6TMG - chains J and D of the 48 polymer chains in the assembly; structure by electron microscopy, 2.80 A resolution.

# Chain J
Protein: subunit i/j
Source organism: Toxoplasma gondii (strain ATCC 50853 / GT1)
UniProt: S7UQ82 (S7UQ82_TOXGG); residue numbers follow UniProt; this construct covers 1-229
Amino-acid sequence (229 residues; row label = number of the first residue in the row):
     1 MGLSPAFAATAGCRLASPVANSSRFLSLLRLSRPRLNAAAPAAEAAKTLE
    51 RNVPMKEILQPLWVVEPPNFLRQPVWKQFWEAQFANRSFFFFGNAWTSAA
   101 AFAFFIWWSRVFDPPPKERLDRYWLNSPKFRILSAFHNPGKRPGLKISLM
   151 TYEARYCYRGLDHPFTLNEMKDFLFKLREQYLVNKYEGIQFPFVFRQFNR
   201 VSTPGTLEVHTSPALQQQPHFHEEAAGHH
Not modelled in the structure: 1-46, 223-229

# Chain D
Protein: ATPTG2
Source organism: Toxoplasma gondii (strain ATCC 50853 / GT1)
UniProt: A0A125YV76 (A0A125YV76_TOXGG); residue numbers follow UniProt; this construct covers 1-310
Amino-acid sequence (310 residues; row label = number of the first residue in the row):
     1 MSPVGRLFLGSKLPAQTWQSFRLQPALPQFAQKRFFSGGAAKPSWHVARE
    51 HRFGPTLPDHAYYGEHATYNYFVLFIRGMRPYLEKIFGDCASTIKNAAVA
   101 VYRPVNAFVVKHNPDLRLQFVAFASFIATHMAITKEFNDMYQRLVDITSL
   151 LELQAAQLHASEGFWDSESEQQEARLQRHAEHRNDLETTWEEALREATLA
   201 RNFDVLVSYLNHGTSDGCGEHGACGHSGQNGIPPSVTWNFNAMPYGKENP
   251 DTKTFPIPDHEQPYRAFSLGFTANNLSGNWGDYIDRQDNKNALMRPARMM
   301 FTDVFIPTTK
Not modelled in the structure: 1-41, 214-228
Residues lining bound ligands: 1,2-diacyl-sn-glycero-3-phosphocholine (PC1): Met-79, Tyr-82, Leu-83, Ile-86, Phe-87

# How chain J and chain D interact
Pairs across the interface (66):
  Trp-80(J) / Leu-83(D)  hydrophobic
  Trp-80(J) / Glu-84(D)
  Trp-80(J) / Phe-87(D)  hydrophobic
  Glu-81(J) / Arg-80(D)  salt bridge
  Phe-84(J) / Val-73(D)
  Phe-84(J) / Ile-76(D)
  Phe-84(J) / Arg-77(D)  hydrogen bond (backbone-side chain)
  Phe-84(J) / Arg-80(D)
  Asn-86(J) / Ala-67(D)
  Asn-86(J) / Thr-68(D)
  Asn-86(J) / Asn-70(D)  hydrogen bond
  Asn-86(J) / Arg-77(D)
  Phe-89(J) / Phe-72(D)  hydrophobic
  Asp-121(J) / Pro-263(D)
  Arg-122(J) / Asp-259(D)  hydrogen bond (side chain-backbone)
  Arg-122(J) / His-260(D)
  Arg-122(J) / Gln-262(D)  hydrogen bond (side chain-backbone)
  Arg-122(J) / Pro-263(D)
  Arg-122(J) / Tyr-264(D)  hydrogen bond (backbone-backbone)
  Tyr-123(J) / Arg-265(D)
  Tyr-123(J) / Ala-266(D)
  Tyr-123(J) / Phe-267(D)  hydrogen bond (side chain-backbone)
  Pro-128(J) / Ala-266(D)
  Arg-142(J) / Tyr-283(D)  hydrogen bond
  Leu-145(J) / Glu-152(D)
  Lys-146(J) / Thr-148(D)  hydrogen bond
  Lys-146(J) / Ser-149(D)
  Lys-146(J) / Glu-152(D)  salt bridge
  Leu-149(J) / Glu-152(D)
  Arg-159(J) / Glu-261(D)  salt bridge
  Leu-161(J) / Glu-261(D)
  Thr-166(J) / Ile-257(D)
  Leu-167(J) / Pro-244(D)  hydrophobic
  Leu-167(J) / Asp-251(D)
  Asn-168(J) / Tyr-245(D)
  Asn-168(J) / Gly-246(D)  hydrogen bond (side chain-backbone)
  Asn-168(J) / Thr-252(D)
  Lys-171(J) / Phe-240(D)  hydrogen bond (side chain-backbone)
  Lys-171(J) / Asn-241(D)
  Lys-171(J) / Met-243(D)  hydrogen bond (side chain-backbone)
  Lys-171(J) / Pro-244(D)
  Lys-171(J) / Tyr-245(D)
  Asp-172(J) / Tyr-283(D)
  Asp-172(J) / Ile-284(D)
  Leu-174(J) / Trp-165(D)
  Leu-174(J) / Phe-240(D)  hydrophobic
  Leu-174(J) / Met-243(D)  hydrophobic
  Phe-175(J) / Phe-240(D)
  Phe-175(J) / Ile-284(D)  hydrophobic
  Lys-176(J) / Tyr-283(D)
  Leu-177(J) / Glu-152(D)
  Leu-177(J) / Ala-156(D)  hydrophobic
  Arg-178(J) / Trp-165(D)
  Glu-179(J) / Tyr-283(D)
  Gln-180(J) / Ser-149(D)
  Gln-180(J) / Glu-152(D)
  Gln-180(J) / Leu-153(D)
  Tyr-181(J) / Leu-153(D)  hydrophobic
  Tyr-181(J) / Ala-156(D)  hydrophobic
  Tyr-181(J) / Gln-157(D)
  Asn-184(J) / Leu-153(D)
  Phe-195(J) / Tyr-283(D)
  Phe-195(J) / Ile-284(D)
  Phe-195(J) / Arg-286(D)
  Asn-199(J) / Ile-306(D)
  Leu-207(J) / Lys-310(D)
Also at the interface, not in a pair above, chain J (38 interface residues in all): Gln-83, Ala-85, Asn-126, Lys-141, Val-201, Val-209
Also at the interface, not in a pair above, chain D (49 interface residues in all): Gln-142, Val-145, Asp-146, His-159, Ala-160, Phe-164, Pro-307, Thr-309

# In short
The interface between chain J and chain D involves 38 residues on one side and 49 on the other, with 11
hydrogen bonds and 3 salt bridges. Among the polar pairs are Glu-81(J)/Arg-80(D), Lys-146(J)/Glu-152(D) and
Arg-159(J)/Glu-261(D). Ligands of chain D: 1,2-diacyl-sn-glycero-3-phosphocholine.
Here chain J is subunit i/j and chain D is ATPTG2, both from Toxoplasma gondii (strain ATCC 50853 / GT1).
Entry 6TMG (Cryo-EM structure of Toxoplasma gondii mitochondrial ATP synthase dimer, membrane region model)
was determined by electron microscopy together with 6TMH, 6TMI, 6TMJ, 6TMK and 6TML from the same study.
